Entry 7OA5 (X-ray diffraction, 2.38 A resolution); this record covers chains D and K of the 12 polymer chains in the assembly.

== Chain D ==
Protein: Holliday junction ATP-dependent DNA helicase RuvA
From: Mycobacterium leprae (strain TN)
Notes: EC 3.6.4.12
Reference sequence: P40832 (RUVA_MYCLE); residues 1-203 here = UniProt positions 1-203
Amino-acid sequence (203 residues; row label = number of the first residue in the row):
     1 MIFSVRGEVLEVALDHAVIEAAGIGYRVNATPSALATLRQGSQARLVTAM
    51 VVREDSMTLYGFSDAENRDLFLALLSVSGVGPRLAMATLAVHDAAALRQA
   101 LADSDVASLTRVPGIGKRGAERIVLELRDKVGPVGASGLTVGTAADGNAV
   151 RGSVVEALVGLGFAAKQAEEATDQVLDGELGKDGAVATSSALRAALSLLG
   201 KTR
Unresolved in the structure: 133-146, 181-185
Curated features (UniProtKB/Swiss-Prot):
  - region: Pro133 to Gly147 (Flexible linker)
  - motif: Glu54, Asp55 (Acidic pin)
  - binding site (DNA): Gly79, Val80, Arg83, Gly114 to Gly116, Arg118

== Chain K ==
Molecule: 16-nt DNA strand
Sequence (16 nucleotides; numbered 1 to 16; the number before each row is that of its first residue):
     1 AGTTCGCGCGCGAACT

== How chain D and chain K interact ==
Residue-residue contacts (11):
  Ser78(D) - DG10(K)  phosphate contact
  Gly79(D) - DG10(K)  hydrogen bond to the phosphate
  Val80(D) - DG10(K)  phosphate contact
  Val80(D) - DC11(K)  phosphate contact
  Gly81(D) - DG10(K)  sugar contact
  Gly81(D) - DC11(K)  hydrogen bond to the phosphate
  Pro82(D) - DC11(K)  phosphate contact
  Arg83(D) - DC11(K)  hydrogen bond to the phosphate
  Leu84(D) - DC11(K)  hydrogen bond to the phosphate
  Ala164(D) - DA1(K)  sugar contact
  Ala164(D) - DG2(K)  phosphate contact
Interface residues without a listed pair, chain D (10 interface residues in all): Leu75, Val77
Interface residues without a listed pair, chain K (5 interface residues in all): DC9

== In short ==
10 residues of chain D and 5 residues of chain K are in contact; the contacts include 4 hydrogen bonds. Polar
pairs include Gly79(D)-DG10(K), Gly81(D)-DC11(K) and Arg83(D)-DC11(K). UniProt lists 7 DNA-binding residues on
chain D.
Here chain D is Holliday junction ATP-dependent DNA helicase RuvA (Mycobacterium leprae (strain TN)) and chain
K is a 16-nt DNA strand. Entry 7OA5 (Ruva complexed to a holliday junction) was determined by X-ray
diffraction.
